2V69 - chains F and K of the 16 polymer chains in the assembly; structure by X-ray diffraction, 2.80 A resolution.

== Chain F ==
Molecule: Ribulose bisphosphate carboxylase large chain
Organism: Chlamydomonas reinhardtii
Notes: EC 4.1.1.39
UniProtKB: P00877 (RBL_CHLRE); residue numbers follow UniProt; this construct covers 1-475
Chain sequence (475 residues; row label = number of the first residue in the row):
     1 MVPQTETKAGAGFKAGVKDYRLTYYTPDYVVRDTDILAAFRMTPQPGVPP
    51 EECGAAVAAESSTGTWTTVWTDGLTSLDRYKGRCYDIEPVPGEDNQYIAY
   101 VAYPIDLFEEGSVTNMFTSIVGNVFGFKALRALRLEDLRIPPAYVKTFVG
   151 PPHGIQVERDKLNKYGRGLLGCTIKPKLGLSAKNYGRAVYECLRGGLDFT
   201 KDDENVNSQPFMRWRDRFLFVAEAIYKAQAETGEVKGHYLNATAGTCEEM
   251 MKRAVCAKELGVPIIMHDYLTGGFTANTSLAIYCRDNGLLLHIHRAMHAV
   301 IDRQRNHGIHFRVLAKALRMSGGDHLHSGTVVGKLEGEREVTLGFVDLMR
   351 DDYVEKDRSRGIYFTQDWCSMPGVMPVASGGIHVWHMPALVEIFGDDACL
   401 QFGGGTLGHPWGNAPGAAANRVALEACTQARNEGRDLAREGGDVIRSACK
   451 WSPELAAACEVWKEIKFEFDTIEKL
Disordered / not traced: 1-8, 470-475
Construct notes: conflict Pro46 (Leu in P00877); engineered mutation Glu473 (Asp in P00877)
Modified residues: Pro104, Pro151 (4-hydroxyproline; HYP); Lys201 (lysine nz-carboxylic acid; KCX); Cys256, Cys369 (s-methylcysteine; SMC)
Disulfide bonds: Cys449-Cys459
Ion coordination: Mg2+: Lys201, Asp203, Glu204 (together with 2-carboxyarabinitol-1,5-diphosphate)
Small-molecule neighbours:
  - 2-carboxyarabinitol-1,5-diphosphate (CAP), molecule 1: Glu60, Thr65, Trp66, Asn123
  - 2-carboxyarabinitol-1,5-diphosphate (CAP), molecule 2: Thr173, Lys175, Lys177, Lys201, Asp203, Glu204, His294, Arg295, His298, His327, Gly329, Lys334, Leu335, Ser379, Gly380, Gly381, Gln401, Phe402, Gly403, Gly404

== Chain K ==
Molecule: Ribulose bisphosphate carboxylase small chain 1
Organism: Chlamydomonas reinhardtii
Notes: EC 4.1.1.39
UniProtKB: P00873 (RBS1_CHLRE); residues 1-140 here correspond to UniProt positions 46-185 (UniProt number = residue number + 45)
Chain sequence (140 residues; numbered 1 to 140; the number before each row is that of its first residue):
     1 MMVWTPVNNKMFETFSYLPPLTDEQIAAQVDYIVANGWIPCLEFAEADKA
    51 YVSNESAIRFGSVSCLYYDNRYWTMWKLPMFGCRDPMQVLREIVACTKAF
   101 PDAYVRLVAFDNQKQVQIMGFLVQRPKTARDFQPANKRSV
Modified residues: Met1 (n-methyl methionine; MME)

== How chain F and chain K interact ==
Residue-residue contacts - 23 pairs, chain F then chain K:
  Ala9(F) - Gly82(K)  hydrogen bond (backbone-backbone)
  Ala9(F) - Cys83(K)  hydrophobic
  Ala9(F) - Arg84(K)
  Gly10(F) - Gly82(K)
  Gly10(F) - Arg84(K)
  Ala11(F) - Phe81(K)
  Ala11(F) - Gly82(K)
  Gly12(F) - Phe81(K)
  Phe13(F) - Leu78(K)  hydrophobic
  Trp70(F) - Met75(K)  hydrophobic
  Trp70(F) - Leu78(K)
  Trp70(F) - Pro79(K)
  Trp70(F) - Phe81(K)
  Gly73(F) - Ile39(K)
  Gly73(F) - Phe81(K)
  Gly73(F) - Asn112(K)
  Leu74(F) - Phe81(K)
  Leu74(F) - Asn112(K)
  Leu74(F) - Gln115(K)
  Thr75(F) - Asn112(K)  hydrogen bond (backbone-side chain)
  Thr75(F) - Gln115(K)  hydrogen bond
  Ser76(F) - Asn112(K)
  Ser76(F) - Gln113(K)
Other interface residues (no listed pair), chain F (11 interface residues in all): Arg79
Other interface residues (no listed pair), chain K (12 interface residues in all): Phe110

== Overview ==
Chain F and chain K form an interface of 11 and 12 residues respectively, with 3 hydrogen bonds. Polar pairs
include Thr75(F)-Asn112(K), Thr75(F)-Gln115(K) and Ala9(F)-Gly82(K). Ligands of chain F:
2-carboxyarabinitol-1,5-diphosphate. The Mg2+ site is built by Lys201(F), Asp203(F) and Glu204(F).
Chain F is Ribulose bisphosphate carboxylase large chain and chain K is Ribulose bisphosphate carboxylase
small chain 1, both from Chlamydomonas reinhardtii; the structure, Crystal structure of Chlamydomonas
reinhardtii Rubisco with a large- subunit mutation D473E, was determined by X-ray diffraction together with
2V67, 2V68, 2V63 and 2V6A from the same study.
